9BNM - chains Y and Z of the 8 polymer chains in the assembly; structure by electron microscopy, 3.97 A resolution.

# Chain Y (and Z)
Name: Envelope glycoprotein Gp41
From: Human immunodeficiency virus 1
Notes: chain Z of this document is another copy of the same molecule, construct and numbering; everything in this record applies to it too
Reference sequence: Q2N0S6 (Q2N0S6_9HIV1); residues 513-664 here correspond to UniProt positions 510-661 (UniProt number = residue number - 3)
Amino-acid sequence (152 residues; numbered 513 to 664; the number before each row is that of its first residue):
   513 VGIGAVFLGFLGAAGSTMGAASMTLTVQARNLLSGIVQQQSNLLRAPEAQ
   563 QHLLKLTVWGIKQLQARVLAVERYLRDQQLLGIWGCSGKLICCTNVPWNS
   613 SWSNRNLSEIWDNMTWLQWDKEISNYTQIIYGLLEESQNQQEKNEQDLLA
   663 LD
Not modelled in the structure: 513-519, 546-567
Disulfide bonds: Cys-598/Cys-604
Covalently attached groups: N-acetylglucosamine (NAG) linked to Asn-611
Construct notes: conflict Pro-559 (Ile556 in Q2N0S6), Cys-605 (Thr602 in Q2N0S6)

# Interface between chain Y and chain Z
Contacting residue pairs (24; chain Y residue first):
  Met-535(Y) / Asn-651(Z)  hydrogen bond (backbone-side chain)
  Thr-538(Y) / Ile-595(Z)
  Thr-538(Y) / Glu-647(Z)
  Thr-538(Y) / Asn-651(Z)  hydrogen bond
  Ala-541(Y) / Gln-591(Z)  hydrogen bond (backbone-side chain)
  Ala-541(Y) / Ile-595(Z)  hydrophobic
  Arg-542(Y) / Gln-591(Z)
  Arg-542(Y) / Glu-647(Z)  salt bridge
  Leu-545(Y) / Gln-591(Z)
  Leu-576(Y) / Leu-576(Z)  hydrophobic
  Arg-579(Y) / Gln-577(Z)  hydrogen bond
  Arg-579(Y) / Val-580(Z)
  Arg-579(Y) / Leu-581(Z)
  Arg-579(Y) / Glu-584(Z)  salt bridge
  Val-580(Y) / Val-580(Z)  hydrophobic
  Tyr-586(Y) / Leu-587(Z)  hydrophobic
  Tyr-586(Y) / Gln-591(Z)
  Leu-587(Y) / Leu-587(Z)  hydrophobic
  Ser-599(Y) / Ser-599(Z)  hydrogen bond (backbone-side chain)
  Gly-600(Y) / Gly-594(Z)
  Gly-600(Y) / Ser-599(Z)
  Lys-601(Y) / Glu-654(Z)
  Leu-602(Y) / Ile-595(Z)  hydrophobic
  Ile-603(Y) / Gln-658(Z)
Other interface residues (no listed pair), chain Y (17 interface residues in all): Ile-573, Val-583
Other interface residues (no listed pair), chain Z (17 interface residues in all): Ile-573, Val-583, Arg-588

# Overview
Chain Y and chain Z each contribute 17 residues to their interface; the contacts include 5 hydrogen bonds and
2 salt bridges. Among the polar pairs are Arg-542(Y)/Glu-647(Z), Arg-579(Y)/Glu-584(Z) and
Met-535(Y)/Asn-651(Z). N-acetylglucosamine is covalently linked to Asn-611(Y).
Both chains are Envelope glycoprotein Gp41 (Human immunodeficiency virus 1). Entry 9BNM (Cryo-EM structure of
rhesus antibody 44715-a.01 in complex with HIV-1 Env BG505 DS-SOSIP) was determined by electron microscopy
together with 9BNK, 9BNP, 9BTH, 9BTI, 9BTJ, 9BTL and 9BTV from the same study.
